Entry 8WHB (electron microscopy, 3.17 A resolution); this record covers chains C and I of the 10 polymer chains in the assembly.

[Chain C]
Name: Histone H2A.6
Organism: Arabidopsis thaliana
Reference sequence: Q9LD28 (H2A6_ARATH); residues 0-129 here correspond to UniProt positions 1-130 (UniProt number = residue number + 1)
Chain sequence (130 residues; each row starts with the number of its first residue; numbering starts at 0):
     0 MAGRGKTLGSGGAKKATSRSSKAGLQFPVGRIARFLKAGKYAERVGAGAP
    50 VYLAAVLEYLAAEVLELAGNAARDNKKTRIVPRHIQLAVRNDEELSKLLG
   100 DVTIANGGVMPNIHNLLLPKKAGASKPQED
Not modelled in the structure: 0-14, 119-129

[Chain I]
Molecule: sense strand (147-nt DNA)
Sequence (147 nucleotides; each row starts with the number of its first residue):
     1 ATCGAGAATCCCGGTGCCGAGGCCGCTCAATTGGTCGTAGACAGCTCTAG
    51 CACCGCTTAAACGCACGTACGCGCTGTCCCCCGCGTTTAACCGCCCAAGG
   101 GGATTACTCCCTAGTCTCCAGGCACGTGTCAGATATATACATCCGAT
Not modelled in the structure: 1-13

[Chain C / chain I interface]
Residue-residue contacts - 14 pairs, chain C then chain I:
  Ala15(C) - DA120(I)  hydrogen bond to the phosphate
  Arg30(C) - DG122(I)  phosphate contact
  Arg30(C) - DC123(I)  salt bridge to the phosphate
  Lys36(C) - DA113(I)  salt bridge to the phosphate
  Glu42(C) - DA113(I)  phosphate contact
  Arg43(C) - DT112(I)  hydrogen bond to the sugar
  Arg43(C) - DA113(I)  phosphate contact
  Val44(C) - DT112(I)  phosphate contact
  Val44(C) - DA113(I)  hydrogen bond to the phosphate
  Gly45(C) - DT112(I)  phosphate contact
  Ala46(C) - DT112(I)  phosphate contact
  Thr77(C) - DG132(I)  hydrogen bond to the phosphate
  Arg78(C) - DA131(I)  sugar contact
  Arg78(C) - DG132(I)  salt bridge to the phosphate
Other interface residues (no listed pair), chain C (12 interface residues in all): Ser17, Lys76
Other interface residues (no listed pair), chain I (8 interface residues in all): DG121

[Summary]
12 residues of chain C face 8 of chain I across their interface, with 4 hydrogen bonds and 3 salt bridges.
Among the polar pairs are Arg43(C)-DT112(I), Ala15(C)-DA120(I) and Val44(C)-DA113(I).
Chain C is Histone H2A.6 (Arabidopsis thaliana) and chain I is sense strand (147-nt DNA); the structure,
Structure of nucleosome core particle of Arabidopsis thaliana, was determined by electron microscopy together
with 8WH5, 8WH8, 8WH9 and 8WHA from the same study.
